1IXN - chains B and D of the 4 polymer chains in the assembly; structure by X-ray diffraction, 2.30 A resolution.

Chain B (and D):
Protein: Pyridoxine 5'-Phosphate Synthase
Organism: Escherichia coli
Notes: chain D of this document is another copy of the same molecule, construct and numbering; everything in this record applies to it too
UniProt: P0A794 (PDXJ_ECOLI); residues 2-243 here correspond to UniProt positions 1-242 (UniProt number = residue number - 1)
Chain sequence (242 residues; each row starts with the number of its first residue):
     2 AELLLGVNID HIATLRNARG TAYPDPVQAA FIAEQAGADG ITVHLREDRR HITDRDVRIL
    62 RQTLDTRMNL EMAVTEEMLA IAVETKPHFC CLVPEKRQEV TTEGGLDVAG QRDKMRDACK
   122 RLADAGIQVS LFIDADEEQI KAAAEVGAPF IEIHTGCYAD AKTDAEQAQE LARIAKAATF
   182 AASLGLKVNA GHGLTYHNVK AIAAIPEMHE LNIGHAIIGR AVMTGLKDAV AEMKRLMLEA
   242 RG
UniProt features mapped onto this chain:
  - binding site (1-deoxy-D-xylulose 5-phosphate): Thr103
Ligand contacts:
  - 1-deoxy-D-xylulose-5-phosphate (DXP): Asn9, Asp11, His12, His45, Arg47, His52, Glu72, Val94, Thr102, Thr103, Phe133, Glu153, His193
  - sn-glycerol-3-phosphate (G3P): Asn9, Thr43, Glu72, Glu153, Gly192, His193, Gly194, Asn213, Ile214, Gly215, His216
From the paper describing this entry:
  - binding site for 1-deoxy-D-xylulose-5-phosphate: Asp11, His12, Arg20, His45, Arg47, His52, Glu72, Thr102, Thr103, Phe133
  - binding site for sn-glycerol-3-phosphate: Asn9, Glu72, Glu153, His193, Gly194, Gly215, His216
  - contacts within the chain: Glu104-His193
  - catalytic residues: His45, Glu72, Glu153, His193 (proposed by the authors, not directly observed)

Interface between chain B and chain D:
Pairs across the interface - 17 pairs, chain B then chain D:
  Tyr24(B) - Asp66(D)
  Asp26(B) - Phe32(D)
  Val28(B) - Val28(D)  hydrophobic
  Val28(B) - Phe32(D)  hydrophobic
  Gln29(B) - Phe32(D)
  Gln29(B) - Gln36(D)  hydrogen bond
  Phe32(B) - Asp26(D)
  Phe32(B) - Gln29(D)
  Gln36(B) - Gln29(D)  hydrogen bond
  Arg56(B) - Gln63(D)
  Arg59(B) - Gln63(D)
  Ile60(B) - Ile60(D)  hydrophobic
  Ile60(B) - Gln63(D)
  Gln63(B) - Arg56(D)  hydrogen bond (backbone-side chain)
  Gln63(B) - Arg59(D)
  Gln63(B) - Ile60(D)
  Asp66(B) - Tyr24(D)
Other interface residues (no listed pair), chain B (13 interface residues in all): Ala23, Thr64
Other interface residues (no listed pair), chain D (13 interface residues in all): Ala23, Thr64

In short:
Chain B and chain D each contribute 13 residues to their interface, with 3 hydrogen bonds. Polar contacts
include Gln29(B)-Gln36(D) and Gln63(B)-Arg56(D). Chain B binds 1-deoxy-D-xylulose-5-phosphate and
sn-glycerol-3-phosphate. The paper reports catalytic residues His45(B), Glu72(B) and Glu153(B) among others; a
binding site for 1-deoxy-D-xylulose-5-phosphate at Asp11(B), His12(B) and Arg20(B) among others.
Both chains are Pyridoxine 5'-Phosphate Synthase (Escherichia coli). Entry 1IXN (Enzyme-Substrate Complex of
Pyridoxine 5'-Phosphate Synthase) was determined by X-ray diffraction, deposited together with 1IXO, 1IXP and
1IXQ.
